5Z3U - chains O and I of the 11 polymer chains in the assembly; structure by electron microscopy, 4.31 A resolution (low resolution: residue-level contacts below are approximate; hydrogen-bond / salt-bridge calls are withheld).

# Chain O
Name: Transcription regulatory protein SNF2
Organism: Saccharomyces cerevisiae
Notes: EC 3.6.4.-
Reference sequence: P22082 (SNF2_YEAST); residues 666-1400 here = UniProt positions 666-1400
Sequence (735 residues; row label = number of the first residue in the row):
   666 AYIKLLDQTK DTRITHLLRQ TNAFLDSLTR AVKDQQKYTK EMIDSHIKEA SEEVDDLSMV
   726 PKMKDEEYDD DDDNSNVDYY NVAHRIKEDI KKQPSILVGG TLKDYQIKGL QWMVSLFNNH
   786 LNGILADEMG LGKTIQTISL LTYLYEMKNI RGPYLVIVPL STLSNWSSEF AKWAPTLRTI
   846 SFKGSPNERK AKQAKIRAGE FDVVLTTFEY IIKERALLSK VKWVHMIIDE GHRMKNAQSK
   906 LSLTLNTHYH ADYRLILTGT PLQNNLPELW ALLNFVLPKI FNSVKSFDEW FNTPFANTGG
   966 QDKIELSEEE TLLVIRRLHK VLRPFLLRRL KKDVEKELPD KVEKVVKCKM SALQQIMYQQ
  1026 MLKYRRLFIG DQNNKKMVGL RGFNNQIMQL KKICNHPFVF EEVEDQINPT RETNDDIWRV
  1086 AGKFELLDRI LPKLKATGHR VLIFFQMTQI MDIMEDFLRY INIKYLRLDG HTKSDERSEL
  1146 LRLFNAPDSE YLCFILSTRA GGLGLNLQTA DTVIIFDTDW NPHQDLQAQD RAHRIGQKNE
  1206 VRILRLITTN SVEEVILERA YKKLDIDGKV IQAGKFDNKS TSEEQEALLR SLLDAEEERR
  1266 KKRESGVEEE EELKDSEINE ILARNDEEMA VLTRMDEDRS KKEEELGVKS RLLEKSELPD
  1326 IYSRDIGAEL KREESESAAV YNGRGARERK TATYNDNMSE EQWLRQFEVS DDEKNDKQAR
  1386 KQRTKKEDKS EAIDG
Not modelled in the structure: 666-669, 691-742, 961-966, 1033-1046, 1270-1275, 1309-1335, 1350-1400
Curated features (UniProtKB/Swiss-Prot):
  - motif: Asp894 to His897 (DEGH box)
  - binding site (ATP): Asp792 to Thr799
  - modified residue (Phosphoserine): Ser716, Ser1340
Bound ions: Mg2+ near Asp894 (its only coordinating residue here)
Small-molecule neighbours:
  - ADP (adenosine-5'-diphosphate): Thr766, Leu767, Lys768, Tyr770, Gln771, Asp792, Gly795, Leu796, Gly797, Lys798, Thr799, Ile800, Trp838, Leu1168, Asn1171, Gln1173, Ile1200
  - beryllium trifluoride (BEF): Met794, Gly795, Leu1168, Asn1171, Arg1199

# Chain I
Molecule: 167-nt DNA strand
Sequence (167 nucleotides; row label = number of the first residue in the row):
     1 ATCGAGAATC CCGGTGCCGA GGCCGCTCAA TTGGTCGTAG ACAGCTCTAG CACCGCTTAA
    61 ACGCACGTAC GCGCTGTCCC CCGCGTTTTA ACCGCCAAGG GGATTACTCC CTAGTCTCCA
   121 GGCACGTGTC AGATATATAC ATCCTGAAGC TTGTCGAGAA GTACGAT
Not modelled in the structure: 1, 148-167

# How chain O and chain I interact
Pairs across the interface (13; chain O residue first):
  Arg880(O) - DC17(I)
  Lys900(O) - DA97(I)
  Asn901(O) - DC96(I)
  Ser904(O) - DC95(I)
  Lys905(O) - DG94(I)
  Lys905(O) - DC95(I)
  Leu906(O) - DC95(I)
  Thr912(O) - DC17(I)
  Gln928(O) - DA97(I)
  Ile1052(O) - DG99(I)
  Arg1164(O) - DC96(I)
  Trp1185(O) - DA98(I)
  Asn1186(O) - DA97(I)
Interface residues without a listed pair, chain O (14 interface residues in all): Lys885, Met899
Interface residues without a listed pair, chain I (8 interface residues in all): DG16

# Overview
The interface between chain O and chain I involves 14 residues on one side and 8 on the other. Chain O binds
ADP and beryllium trifluoride. Curated annotation (UniProt) lists 8 ATP-binding residues on chain O.
Here chain O is Transcription regulatory protein SNF2 (Saccharomyces cerevisiae) and chain I is a 167-nt DNA
strand. Entry 5Z3U (Structure of Snf2-nucleosome complex at shl2 in ADP BeFx state) was determined by electron
microscopy together with 5Z3V, 5Z3L, 5Z3O, 6IY2 and 6IY3 from the same study.
